7NYZ - chains I and L of the 14 polymer chains in the assembly; structure by electron microscopy, 6.50 A resolution (low resolution: residue-level contacts below are approximate; hydrogen-bond / salt-bridge calls are withheld).

== Chain I ==
Protein: Macrodomain Ter protein
Organism: Photorhabdus thracensis
UniProtKB: A0A0F7LUV5 (A0A0F7LUV5_9GAMM); residues 1-151 here = UniProt positions 1-151
Sequence (151 residues; row label = number of the first residue in the row):
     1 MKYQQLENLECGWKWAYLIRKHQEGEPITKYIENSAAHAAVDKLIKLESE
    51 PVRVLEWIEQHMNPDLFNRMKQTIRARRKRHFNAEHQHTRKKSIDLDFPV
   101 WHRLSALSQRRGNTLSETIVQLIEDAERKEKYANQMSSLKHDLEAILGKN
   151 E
Disordered / not traced: 135-151

== Chain L ==
Molecule: matS2 DNA 80 b, oligo FBA770
Sequence (80 nucleotides; row label = number of the first residue in the row):
     1 TGCCGTTACAATGTAACAGTGGCGGGTAATCCAGAGCCAGACGAGCACTA
    51 CGAACAACTAATGCCTACTTTACAGGCGAG
Disordered / not traced: 23-80

== Chain I / chain L interface ==
Pairs across the interface (17):
  Met1(I) - DC4(L)
  Met1(I) - DG5(L)
  Lys2(I) - DG5(L)
  Tyr3(I) - DG5(L)
  Tyr3(I) - DT6(L)
  Gln5(I) - DC4(L)
  Lys71(I) - DC3(L)
  Arg75(I) - DC4(L)
  Arg75(I) - DG5(L)
  Arg78(I) - DG5(L)
  Lys79(I) - DT6(L)
  Arg80(I) - DA8(L)
  Lys91(I) - DT7(L)
  Trp101(I) - DC9(L)
  Ser105(I) - DC9(L)
  Thr114(I) - DA8(L)
  Leu115(I) - DA8(L)
Also at the interface, not in a pair above, chain I (15 interface residues in all): Asn83

== Overview ==
The interface between chain I and chain L involves 15 residues on one side and 7 on the other.
Chain I is Macrodomain Ter protein (Photorhabdus thracensis) and chain L is matS2 DNA 80 b, oligo FBA770; the
structure, Cryo-EM structure of the MukBEF-MatP-DNA monomer (partially open conformation), was determined by
electron microscopy, deposited together with 7NYW, 7NYX, 7NYY, 7NZ0, 7NZ2, 7NZ3 and 7NZ4.
